5FNV - chains C and E of the 6 polymer chains in the assembly; structure by X-ray diffraction, 2.61 A resolution.

# Chain C
Protein: Tubulin alpha-1B chain
From: Gallus gallus
Reference sequence: Q2XVP4 (TBA1B_PIG); numbering as in UniProt (aligned over 1-451)
Chain sequence (451 residues; row label = number of the first residue in the row):
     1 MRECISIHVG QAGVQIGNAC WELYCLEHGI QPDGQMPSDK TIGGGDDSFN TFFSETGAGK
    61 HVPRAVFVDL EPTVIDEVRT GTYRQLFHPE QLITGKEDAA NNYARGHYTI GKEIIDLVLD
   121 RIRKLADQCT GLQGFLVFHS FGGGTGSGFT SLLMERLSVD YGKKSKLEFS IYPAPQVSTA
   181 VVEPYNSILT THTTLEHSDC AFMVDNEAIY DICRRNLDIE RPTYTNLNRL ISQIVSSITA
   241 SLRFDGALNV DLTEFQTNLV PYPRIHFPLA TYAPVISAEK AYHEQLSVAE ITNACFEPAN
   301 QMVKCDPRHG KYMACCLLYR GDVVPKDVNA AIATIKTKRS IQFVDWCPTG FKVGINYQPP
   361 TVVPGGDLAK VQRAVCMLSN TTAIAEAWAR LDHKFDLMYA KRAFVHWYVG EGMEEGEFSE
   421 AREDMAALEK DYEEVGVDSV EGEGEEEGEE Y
Disordered / not traced: 440-451
Swiss-Prot annotation at these positions:
  - motif: Met1 to Cys4 (MREC motif)
  - active site: Glu254
  - binding site (GTP): Gly10, Gln11, Ala12, Gln15, Glu71, Ala99, Ser140, Gly143, Gly144, Thr145, Gly146, Thr179, Glu183, Asn206, Tyr224, Asn228, Leu252
  - binding site (Mg(2+)): Glu71
  - site: Tyr451 (Involved in polymerization)
  - modified residue: Lys40 (N6,N6,N6-trimethyllysine), Ser48 (Phosphoserine), Ser232 (Phosphoserine), Tyr282 (3'-nitrotyrosine), Arg339 (Omega-N-methylarginine), Ser439 (Phosphoserine), Glu443 (5-glutamyl polyglutamate), Glu445 (5-glutamyl polyglutamate), Tyr451 (3'-nitrotyrosine)
  - cross-link (Glycyl lysine isopeptide (Lys-Gly)): Lys326 (interchain with G-Cter in ubiquitin), Lys370 (interchain with G-Cter in ubiquitin)
Covalently attached groups: pironetin (X3H) linked to Cys316
Metal / ion sites: Ca2+: Asp39, Thr41, Gly44, Glu55
Ligand contacts:
  - GTP (guanosine-5'-triphosphate): Gly10, Gln11, Ala12, Gln15, Ile16, Asp69, Asp98, Ala99, Ala100, Asn101, Asn102, Ser140, Gly142, Gly143, Gly144, Thr145, Gly146, Ile171, Pro173, Val177, Ser178, Thr179, Glu183, Asn206, Tyr224, Leu227, Asn228, Ile231
  - pironetin (X3H): Cys4, Gly134, Phe135, Leu136, Leu167, Phe202, Ser237, Ile238, Ser241, Leu242, Leu248, Leu252, Phe255, Leu317, Leu318, Gly354, Cys376, Met377, Leu378
From the paper describing this entry:
  - binding site for pironetin: Cys4, Gly134, Leu167, Leu242, Phe255, Cys316, Leu378
  - conformationally variable residues (loop rearrangement, side-chain flip): Phe244 to Leu259, Cys316, Leu318
  - catalytic residues: Glu254 (citing earlier work)

# Chain E
Protein: Stathmin-4
From: Sus scrofa
Notes: fragment: stathmin-like domain, residues 49-189
Reference sequence: P63043 (STMN4_RAT); residues 5-145 here correspond to UniProt positions 49-189 (UniProt number = residue number + 44)
Chain sequence (143 residues; each row starts with the number of its first residue):
     3 MADMEVIELN KCTSGQSFEV ILKPPSFDGV PEFNASLPRR RDPSLEEIQK KLEAAEERRK
    63 YQEAELLKHL AEKREHEREV IQKAIEENNN FIKMAKEKLA QKMESNKENR EAHLAAMLER
   123 LQEKDKHAEE VRKNKELKEE ASR
Disordered / not traced: 3-5, 28-43, 141-145
Differences from the reference sequence: expression tag (3-4)
Swiss-Prot annotation at these positions:
  - modified residue: Ser46 (Phosphoserine)

# Interface between chain C and chain E
Contacting residue pairs (30):
  His107(C) - Lys104(E)
  His107(C) - Met105(E)
  Tyr108(C) - Lys104(E)
  Tyr108(C) - Met105(E)  hydrophobic
  Tyr108(C) - Asn108(E)
  Thr109(C) - Arg112(E)
  Lys112(C) - Met105(E)
  Glu155(C) - Leu101(E)
  Glu155(C) - Lys104(E)  salt bridge
  Arg156(C) - Leu101(E)
  Ser158(C) - Phe93(E)
  Ser158(C) - Ile94(E)
  Val159(C) - Ile94(E)
  Val159(C) - Lys98(E)
  Gly162(C) - Ile94(E)
  Lys163(C) - Asn90(E)
  Lys163(C) - Phe93(E)
  Thr193(C) - Lys104(E)
  Glu196(C) - Phe93(E)
  His197(C) - Phe93(E)
  Val409(C) - His115(E)  hydrogen bond (backbone-side chain)
  Gly410(C) - Arg112(E)
  Gly410(C) - His115(E)
  Glu411(C) - Asn108(E)  hydrogen bond (backbone-side chain)
  Glu411(C) - Arg112(E)  salt bridge
  Gly412(C) - Asn108(E)  hydrogen bond (backbone-side chain)
  Gly412(C) - Asn111(E)  hydrogen bond (backbone-side chain)
  Gly412(C) - Arg112(E)
  Met413(C) - Asn108(E)
  Glu414(C) - Asn111(E)  hydrogen bond
Interface residues without a listed pair, chain C (22 interface residues in all): Tyr103, Leu152, Glu417
Interface residues without a listed pair, chain E (15 interface residues in all): Ala97, Lys100, Ser107, Lys109

# Summary
The interface between chain C and chain E involves 22 residues on one side and 15 on the other, with 5
hydrogen bonds and 2 salt bridges. Among the polar pairs are Glu155(C)-Lys104(E), Glu411(C)-Arg112(E) and
Val409(C)-His115(E). From the paper: the catalytic residue Glu254(C); a binding site for pironetin at Cys4(C),
Gly134(C) and Leu167(C) among others.
Chain C is Tubulin alpha-1B chain (Gallus gallus) and chain E is Stathmin-4 (Sus scrofa); the structure, a new
complex structure of tubulin with an alpha-beta unsaturated lactone, was determined by X-ray diffraction
together with 5JQG from the same study.
